1F52 - chains A and H of the 12 polymer chains in the assembly; structure by X-ray diffraction, 2.49 A resolution.

# Chain A (and H)
Molecule: Glutamine synthetase
Organism: Salmonella typhimurium
Notes: EC 6.3.1.2; chain H of this document is another copy of the same molecule, construct and numbering; everything in this record applies to it too
UniProtKB: P0A1P6 (GLNA_SALTY); residues 1-468 here = UniProt positions 1-468
Amino-acid sequence (468 residues; row label = number of the first residue in the row):
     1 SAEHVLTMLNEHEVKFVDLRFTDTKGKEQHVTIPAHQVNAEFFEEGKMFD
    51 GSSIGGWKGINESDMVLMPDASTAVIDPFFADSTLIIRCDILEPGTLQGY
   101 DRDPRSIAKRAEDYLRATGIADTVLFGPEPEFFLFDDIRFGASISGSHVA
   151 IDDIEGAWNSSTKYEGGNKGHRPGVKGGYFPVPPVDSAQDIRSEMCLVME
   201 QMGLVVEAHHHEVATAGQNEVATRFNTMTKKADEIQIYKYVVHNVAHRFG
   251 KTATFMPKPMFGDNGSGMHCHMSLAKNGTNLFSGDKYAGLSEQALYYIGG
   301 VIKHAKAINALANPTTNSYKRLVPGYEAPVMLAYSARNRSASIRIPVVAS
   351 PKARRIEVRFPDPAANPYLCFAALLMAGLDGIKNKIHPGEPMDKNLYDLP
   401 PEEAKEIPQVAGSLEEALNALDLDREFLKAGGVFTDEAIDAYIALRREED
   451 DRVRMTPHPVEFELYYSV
Ion coordination: Mn2+ site 1: Glu129, His269, Glu357 (together with ADP); Mn2+ site 2: Glu131, Glu212, Glu220
Small-molecule neighbours: ADP (adenosine-5'-diphosphate): Leu125, Gly127, Pro128, Glu129, Glu207, Ala222, Thr223, Arg224, Phe225, His269, His271, Ser273, Arg344, Lys352, Ala353, Arg355, Glu357
What the authors report for this chain:
  - binding site for ADP: Arg344
  - binding site for Mn2+: His269, Arg359

# How chain A and chain H interact
Pairs across the interface (6):
  Gly170(A) - Tyr466(H)
  His171(A) - Tyr466(H)
  His171(A) - Ser467(H)  hydrogen bond
  Tyr466(A) - Gly170(H)
  Tyr466(A) - His171(H)
  Ser467(A) - His171(H)  hydrogen bond
Interface residues without a listed pair, chain A (5 interface residues in all): Val185
Interface residues without a listed pair, chain H (7 interface residues in all): Lys169, Arg172, Val185

# In short
5 residues of chain A and 7 residues of chain H are in contact; the contacts include 2 hydrogen bonds. Its one
hydrogen-bonded contact is His171(A)-Ser467(H). Bound to chain A: ADP. The paper reports a binding site for
Mn2+ at His269(A) and Arg359(A); a binding site for ADP at Arg344(A).
Both chains are Glutamine synthetase (Salmonella typhimurium). Entry 1F52 (Crystal structure of glutamine
synthetase from salmonella typhimurium co-crystallized with ADP) was determined by X-ray diffraction (same
publication as 1F1H and 1FPY).
